Entry 6ADO (X-ray diffraction, 2.50 A resolution); this record covers chains C and B of the 4 polymer chains in the assembly.

== Chain C (and B) ==
Protein: Coronin-like protein
Organism: Leishmania donovani
Notes: chain B of this document is another copy of the same molecule, construct and numbering; everything in this record applies to it too
Reference sequence: Q3T1U8 (Q3T1U8_LEIDO); residues 459-510 here = UniProt positions 459-510
Amino-acid sequence (53 residues; row label = number of the first residue in the row):
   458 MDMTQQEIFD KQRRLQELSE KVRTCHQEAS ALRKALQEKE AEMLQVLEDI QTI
Not modelled in the structure: 458 (chain B: 458-461)
Differences from the reference sequence: expression tag (458); engineered mutation A486 (Ile in Q3T1U8)

== Interface between chain C and chain B ==
Pairs across the interface - 33 pairs, chain C then chain B:
  Q469(C) - I507(B)  hydrogen bond (side chain-backbone)
  Q469(C) - Q508(B)  hydrogen bond (backbone-side chain)
  Q469(C) - I510(B)
  L472(C) - I507(B)  hydrophobic
  L472(C) - Q508(B)
  Q473(C) - Q508(B)
  S476(C) - L504(B)
  V479(C) - M500(B)  hydrophobic
  V479(C) - L501(B)  hydrophobic
  R480(C) - E505(B)  salt bridge
  H483(C) - Q494(B)
  H483(C) - E497(B)  salt bridge
  H483(C) - L501(B)
  S487(C) - Q494(B)  hydrogen bond
  R490(C) - R490(B)
  R490(C) - L493(B)
  R490(C) - Q494(B)  hydrogen bond
  R490(C) - E497(B)  salt bridge
  L493(C) - R490(B)
  Q494(C) - H483(B)
  Q494(C) - S487(B)  hydrogen bond
  Q494(C) - R490(B)  hydrogen bond
  E497(C) - H483(B)  salt bridge
  E497(C) - R490(B)  salt bridge
  L501(C) - S476(B)
  L501(C) - R480(B)
  L501(C) - H483(B)
  L504(C) - S476(B)
  I507(C) - Q469(B)  hydrogen bond (backbone-side chain)
  I507(C) - L472(B)  hydrophobic
  Q508(C) - Q469(B)  hydrogen bond (side chain-backbone)
  Q508(C) - Q473(B)
  T509(C) - Q469(B)
Other interface residues (no listed pair), chain C (20 interface residues in all): A486, A498, I510
Other interface residues (no listed pair), chain B (21 interface residues in all): V479, A486, A498

== Overview ==
20 residues of chain C and 21 residues of chain B are in contact, with 8 hydrogen bonds and 5 salt bridges.
Polar pairs include R480(C)-E505(B), H483(C)-E497(B) and R490(C)-E497(B).
Both chains are Coronin-like protein (Leishmania donovani). Entry 6ADO (LdCoroCC mutant-I486A) was determined
by X-ray diffraction, deposited together with 6ADZ, 6ICR and 6AH6.
